Entry 5LZI (X-ray diffraction, 1.60 A resolution); this record covers chains B and C of the 5 polymer chains in the assembly.

[Chain B (and C)]
Molecule: Heat-labile enterotoxin B chain
Source organism: Escherichia coli
Notes: chain C of this document is another copy of the same molecule, construct and numbering; everything in this record applies to it too
UniProtKB: P32890 (ELBP_ECOLX); residues 1-103 here correspond to UniProt positions 22-124 (UniProt number = residue number + 21)
Sequence (103 residues; row label = number of the first residue in the row):
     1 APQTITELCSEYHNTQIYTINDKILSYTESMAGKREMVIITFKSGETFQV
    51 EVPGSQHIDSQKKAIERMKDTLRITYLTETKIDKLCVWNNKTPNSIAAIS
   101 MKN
Differences from the reference sequence: engineered mutation His13 (Arg34 in P32890)
Disulfide bonds: Cys9-Cys86
Ligand contacts:
  - 7BQ ((2R,4S,5R,6R)-5-acetamido-2-[4-[(2R)-3-[2-[(2S,3R,4R,5R,6R)-6-(hydroxymethyl)-3,4,5-tris(oxidanyl)oxan-2-yl]ethylamino]-3-oxidanylidene-2-(2-phenylethanoylamino)propyl]-1,2,3-triazol-1-yl]-4-oxidanyl-6-[(1R,2R)-1,2,3-tris(oxidanyl)propyl]oxane-2-carboxylic acid): Gly33, Lys34, Arg35
  - 7DB ((2R,4S,5R,6R)-5-acetamido-2-[4-[(2S)-3-[2-[(2S,3R,4R,5R,6R)-6-(hydroxymethyl)-3,4,5-tris(oxidanyl)oxan-2-yl]ethylamino]-3-oxidanylidene-2-(2-phenylethanoylamino)propyl]-1,2,3-triazol-1-yl]-4-oxidanyl-6-[(1R,2R)-1,2,3-tris(oxidanyl)propyl]oxane-2-carboxylic acid): Glu51, Gln56, His57, Ile58, Gln61, Trp88, Asn90, Lys91
From the paper describing this entry:
  - binding site for 7DB: Glu11, His13, Glu51, Gln61, Asn90, Lys91

[How chain B and chain C interact]
Residue-residue contacts - 60 pairs, chain B then chain C:
  Ala1(B) - Arg35(C)
  Ala1(B) - Met37(C)  hydrophobic
  Ala1(B) - Gln49(C)
  Ala1(B) - Thr92(C)  hydrogen bond (backbone-backbone)
  Ala1(B) - Pro93(C)
  Pro2(B) - Arg35(C)
  Pro2(B) - Ile39(C)
  Pro2(B) - Pro93(C)
  Gln3(B) - Ile39(C)
  Gln3(B) - Thr47(C)
  Gln3(B) - Thr92(C)
  Ile5(B) - Thr28(C)
  Leu8(B) - Ser30(C)
  Leu8(B) - Arg35(C)
  Glu11(B) - Arg35(C)  salt bridge
  Tyr12(B) - Ala32(C)
  Tyr12(B) - Gly33(C)  hydrogen bond (side chain-backbone)
  Tyr12(B) - Arg35(C)
  Ile58(B) - Lys34(C)
  Ser60(B) - Glu36(C)  hydrogen bond
  Gln61(B) - Met31(C)  hydrogen bond (side chain-backbone)
  Gln61(B) - Ala32(C)
  Gln61(B) - Gly33(C)
  Gln61(B) - Glu36(C)
  Lys63(B) - Glu66(C)
  Ala64(B) - Met31(C)  hydrophobic
  Ala64(B) - Glu36(C)
  Ile65(B) - Met31(C)  hydrophobic
  Arg67(B) - Glu29(C)
  Arg67(B) - Glu66(C)  salt bridge
  Arg67(B) - Lys69(C)
  Arg67(B) - Asp70(C)  salt bridge
  Arg67(B) - Arg73(C)
  Met68(B) - Glu29(C)  hydrogen bond (backbone-side chain)
  Met68(B) - Met31(C)  hydrophobic
  Asp70(B) - Arg73(C)
  Thr71(B) - Glu29(C)  hydrogen bond
  Thr71(B) - Arg73(C)  hydrogen bond
  Ile74(B) - Leu77(C)  hydrophobic
  Thr80(B) - Leu77(C)
  Trp88(B) - Ala32(C)  hydrophobic
  Ile96(B) - Met31(C)
  Ala97(B) - Ser30(C)
  Ala97(B) - Met31(C)  hydrogen bond (backbone-backbone)
  Ala97(B) - Ala32(C)  hydrogen bond (backbone-backbone)
  Ala98(B) - Glu29(C)
  Ala98(B) - Ser30(C)
  Ile99(B) - Thr28(C)
  Ile99(B) - Glu29(C)  hydrogen bond (backbone-backbone)
  Ser100(B) - Tyr27(C)
  Ser100(B) - Thr28(C)
  Met101(B) - Ser26(C)
  Met101(B) - Tyr27(C)  hydrogen bond (backbone-backbone)
  Met101(B) - Tyr76(C)  hydrogen bond (backbone-side chain)
  Lys102(B) - Leu25(C)
  Lys102(B) - Tyr76(C)  hydrogen bond (backbone-side chain)
  Asn103(B) - Lys23(C)
  Asn103(B) - Leu25(C)  hydrogen bond (backbone-backbone)
  Asn103(B) - Tyr76(C)  hydrogen bond (backbone-side chain)
  Asn103(B) - Glu79(C)  hydrogen bond
Also at the interface, not in a pair above, chain B (31 interface residues in all): Thr4, Val50, Thr78
Also at the interface, not in a pair above, chain C (29 interface residues in all): Ile24, Lys62, Ile74

[In short]
31 residues of chain B and 29 residues of chain C are in contact, with 16 hydrogen bonds and 3 salt bridges.
Among the polar pairs are Glu11(B)-Arg35(C), Arg67(B)-Glu66(C) and Arg67(B)-Asp70(C). Ligands of chain B:
compound 7BQ and compound 7DB. From the paper: a binding site for 7DB at Glu11(B), His13(B) and Glu51(B) among
others.
Chain B and chain C are both Heat-labile enterotoxin B chain (Escherichia coli); the structure, Porcine
heat-labile enterotoxin R13H in complex with inhibitor MM146, was determined by X-ray diffraction (same
publication as 5LZG, 5LZH and 5LZJ).
